6QL7 - chains H and N of the 18 polymer chains in the assembly; structure by X-ray diffraction, 4.60 A resolution (low resolution: residue-level contacts below are approximate; hydrogen-bond / salt-bridge calls are withheld).

[Chain H]
Molecule: Fatty acid synthase subunit beta
From: Saccharomyces cerevisiae (strain ATCC 204508 / S288c)
Notes: EC 2.3.1.86, 4.2.1.59, 1.3.1.9, 2.3.1.38, 2.3.1.39, 3.1.2.14
UniProt: P07149 (FAS1_YEAST); numbering as in UniProt (aligned over 1-2051)
Sequence (2051 residues; row label = number of the first residue in the row):
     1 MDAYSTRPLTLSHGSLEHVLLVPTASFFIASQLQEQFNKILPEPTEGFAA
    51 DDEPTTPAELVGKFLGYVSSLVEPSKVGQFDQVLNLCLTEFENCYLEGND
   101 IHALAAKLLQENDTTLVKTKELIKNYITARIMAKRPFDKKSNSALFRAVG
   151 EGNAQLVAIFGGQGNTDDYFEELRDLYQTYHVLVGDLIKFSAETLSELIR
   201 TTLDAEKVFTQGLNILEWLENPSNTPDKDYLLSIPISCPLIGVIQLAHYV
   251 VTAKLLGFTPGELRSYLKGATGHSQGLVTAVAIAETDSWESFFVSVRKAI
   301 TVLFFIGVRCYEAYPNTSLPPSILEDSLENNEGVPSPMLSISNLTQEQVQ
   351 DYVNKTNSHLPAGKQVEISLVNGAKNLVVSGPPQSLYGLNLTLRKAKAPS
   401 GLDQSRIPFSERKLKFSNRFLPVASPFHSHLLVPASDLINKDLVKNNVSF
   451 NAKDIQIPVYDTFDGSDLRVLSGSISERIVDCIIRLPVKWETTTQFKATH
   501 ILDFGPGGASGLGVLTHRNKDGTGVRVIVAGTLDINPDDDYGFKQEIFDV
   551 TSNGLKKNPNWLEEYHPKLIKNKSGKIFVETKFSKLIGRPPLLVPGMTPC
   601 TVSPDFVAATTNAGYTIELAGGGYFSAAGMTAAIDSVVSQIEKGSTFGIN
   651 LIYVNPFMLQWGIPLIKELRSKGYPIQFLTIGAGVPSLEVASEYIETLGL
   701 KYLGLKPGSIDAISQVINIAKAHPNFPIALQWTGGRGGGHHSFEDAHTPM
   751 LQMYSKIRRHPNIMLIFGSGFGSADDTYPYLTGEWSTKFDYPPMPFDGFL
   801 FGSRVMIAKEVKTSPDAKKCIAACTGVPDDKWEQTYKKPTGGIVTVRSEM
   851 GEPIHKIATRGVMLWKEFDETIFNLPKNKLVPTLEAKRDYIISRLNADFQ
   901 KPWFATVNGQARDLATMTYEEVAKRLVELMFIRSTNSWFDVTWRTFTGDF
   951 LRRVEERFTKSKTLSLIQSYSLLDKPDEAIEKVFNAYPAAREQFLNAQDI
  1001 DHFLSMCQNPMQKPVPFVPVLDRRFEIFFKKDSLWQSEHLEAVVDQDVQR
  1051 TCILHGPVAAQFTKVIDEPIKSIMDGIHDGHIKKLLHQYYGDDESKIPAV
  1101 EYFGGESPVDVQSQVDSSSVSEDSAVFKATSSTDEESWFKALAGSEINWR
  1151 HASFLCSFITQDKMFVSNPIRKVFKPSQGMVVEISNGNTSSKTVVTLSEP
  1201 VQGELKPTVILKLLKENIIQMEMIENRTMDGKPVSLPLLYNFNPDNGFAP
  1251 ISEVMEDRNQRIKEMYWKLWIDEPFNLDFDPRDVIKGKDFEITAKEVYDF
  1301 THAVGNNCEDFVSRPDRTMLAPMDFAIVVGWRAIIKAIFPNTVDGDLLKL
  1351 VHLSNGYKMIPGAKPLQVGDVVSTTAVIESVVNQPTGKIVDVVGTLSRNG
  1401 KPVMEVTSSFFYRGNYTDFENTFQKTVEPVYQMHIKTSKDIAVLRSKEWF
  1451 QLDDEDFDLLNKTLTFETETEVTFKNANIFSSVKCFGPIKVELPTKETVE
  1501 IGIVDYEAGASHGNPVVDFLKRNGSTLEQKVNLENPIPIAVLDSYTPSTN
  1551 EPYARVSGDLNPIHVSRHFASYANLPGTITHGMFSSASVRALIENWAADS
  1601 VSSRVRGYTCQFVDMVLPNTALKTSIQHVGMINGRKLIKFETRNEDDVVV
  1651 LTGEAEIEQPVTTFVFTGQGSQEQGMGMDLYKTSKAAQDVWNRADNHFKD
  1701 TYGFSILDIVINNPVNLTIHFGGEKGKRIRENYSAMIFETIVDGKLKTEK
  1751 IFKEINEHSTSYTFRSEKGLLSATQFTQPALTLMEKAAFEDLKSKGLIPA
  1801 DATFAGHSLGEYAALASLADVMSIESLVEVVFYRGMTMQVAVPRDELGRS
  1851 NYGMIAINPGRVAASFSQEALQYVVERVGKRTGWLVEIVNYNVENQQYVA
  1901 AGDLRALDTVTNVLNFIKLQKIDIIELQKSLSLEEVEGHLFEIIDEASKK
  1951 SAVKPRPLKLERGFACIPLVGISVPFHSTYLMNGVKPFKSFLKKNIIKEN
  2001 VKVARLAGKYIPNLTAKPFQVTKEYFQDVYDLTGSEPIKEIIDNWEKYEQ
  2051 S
Disordered / not traced: 1-4, 1111-1120, 2051

[Chain N]
Molecule: Translation machinery-associated protein 17
From: Saccharomyces cerevisiae (strain ATCC 204508 / S288c)
UniProt: Q12513 (TMA17_YEAST); residue numbers follow UniProt; this construct covers 1-150
Sequence (150 residues; each row starts with the number of its first residue):
     1 MCSAGGIRRPIQIEEFKTAISGMSDMELAQIKTEIENSINHLQRSNARLG
    51 KYIAKLEGADDRLEADDSDDLENIDSGDLALYKDSVRENEIVLNNYNERV
   101 DALEQETVYRKTGHGKSKHEVEAKDNTNKGPDVDMDNSNVDVVTPNSIFI
Disordered / not traced: 1-2, 60-75, 114-132

[Chain H / chain N interface]
Pairs across the interface - 4 pairs, chain H then chain N:
  V654(H) with I11(N)
  F657(H) with E15(N); A19(N)
  M850(H) with P10(N)
Other interface residues (no listed pair), chain H (4 interface residues in all): P656
Other interface residues (no listed pair), chain N (5 interface residues in all): A4

[Overview]
4 residues of chain H and 5 residues of chain N are in contact.
Here chain H is Fatty acid synthase subunit beta and chain N is Translation machinery-associated protein 17,
both from Saccharomyces cerevisiae (strain ATCC 204508 / S288c). Entry 6QL7 (Structure of fatty acid synthase
complex with bound gamma subunit from Saccharomyces cerevisiae at 4.6 angstrom) was determined by X-ray
diffraction together with 6QL5, 6QL6 and 6QL9 from the same study.
